PDB entry 6J0B | electron microscopy, 2.90 A resolution | chains a and f of the 24 polymer chains in the assembly

== Chain a (and f) ==
Molecule: Pvc1
From: Photorhabdus asymbiotica subsp. asymbiotica (strain ATCC 43949 / 3105-77)
Notes: chain f of this document is another copy of the same molecule, construct and numbering; everything in this record applies to it too
UniProtKB: B6VNP4 (B6VNP4_PHOAA); residues 1-149 here = UniProt positions 1-149
Amino-acid sequence (149 residues; row label = number of the first residue in the row):
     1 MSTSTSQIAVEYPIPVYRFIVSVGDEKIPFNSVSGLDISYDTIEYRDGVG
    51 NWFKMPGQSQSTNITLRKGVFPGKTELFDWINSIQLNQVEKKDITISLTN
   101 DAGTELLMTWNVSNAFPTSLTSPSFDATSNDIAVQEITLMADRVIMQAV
Unresolved in the structure: 1

== Chain a / chain f interface ==
Residue-residue contacts - 76 pairs, chain a then chain f:
  Gln58(a) with Arg46(f)
  Ser59(a) with Arg46(f), hydrogen bond (backbone-side chain); Trp52(f)
  Gln60(a) with Trp52(f)
  Ser61(a) with Glu44(f), hydrogen bond; Trp52(f)
  Val70(a) with Pro13(f); Ile14(f), hydrogen bond (backbone-backbone); Met108(f), hydrophobic
  Phe71(a) with Glu11(f); Pro13(f), hydrophobic; Met108(f)
  Pro72(a) with Ala9(f); Val10(f); Tyr12(f); Ile14(f), hydrophobic; Leu107(f); Met108(f)
  Lys74(a) with Val10(f), hydrogen bond (side chain-backbone)
  Thr75(a) with Met108(f); Met146(f)
  Phe78(a) with Ile38(f), hydrophobic; Ile145(f), hydrophobic; Met146(f)
  Ile81(a) with Ile38(f), hydrophobic
  Ile84(a) with Tyr40(f), hydrophobic; Pro56(f), hydrophobic
  Leu86(a) with Pro56(f)
  Asn87(a) with Met55(f); Pro56(f)
  Val89(a) with Pro56(f), hydrophobic
  Lys91(a) with Lys54(f), hydrogen bond (side chain-backbone)
  Phe116(a) with Lys54(f); Met55(f); Pro56(f)
  Thr118(a) with Tyr40(f); Thr42(f)
  Ser119(a) with Ile38(f); Ser39(f); Tyr40(f)
  Leu120(a) with Asp37(f); Ile38(f), hydrogen bond (backbone-backbone)
  Thr121(a) with Asp37(f)
  Ser122(a) with Leu36(f); Asp37(f); Trp110(f), hydrogen bond
  Pro123(a) with Trp110(f)
  Ser124(a) with Val16(f); Val33(f)
  Phe125(a) with Phe19(f), hydrophobic; Ser32(f); Val33(f), hydrogen bond (backbone-backbone); Leu36(f), hydrophobic; Ile96(f), hydrophobic; Trp110(f), hydrophobic
  Asp126(a) with Tyr17(f); Phe19(f); Asn31(f); Ser32(f)
  Ala127(a) with Tyr17(f); Phe19(f); Asn31(f), hydrogen bond (backbone-backbone)
  Ser129(a) with Val16(f); Tyr17(f)
  Asp131(a) with Pro15(f); Val16(f), hydrogen bond (backbone-backbone)
  Ile132(a) with Pro13(f), hydrophobic; Ile14(f)
  Ala133(a) with Ile14(f), hydrogen bond (backbone-backbone); Val16(f), hydrophobic
  Gln135(a) with Met146(f), hydrogen bond
  Met140(a) with Thr42(f); Glu44(f); Lys54(f)
  Ala141(a) with Lys54(f)
  Asp142(a) with Lys54(f), salt bridge
Other interface residues (no listed pair), chain a (37 interface residues in all): Gly73, Thr128
Other interface residues (no listed pair), chain f (37 interface residues in all): Gly35, Gly57, Leu98, Val144, Ala148, Val149

== Summary ==
Chain a and chain f each contribute 37 residues to their interface; the contacts include 12 hydrogen bonds and
1 salt bridge. Polar contacts include Asp142(a)-Lys54(f), Ser59(a)-Arg46(f) and Ser61(a)-Glu44(f).
Chain a and chain f are both Pvc1 (Photorhabdus asymbiotica subsp. asymbiotica (strain ATCC 43949 / 3105-77));
the structure, Cryo-EM Structure of an Extracellular Contractile Injection System, PVC sheath-tube complex in
extended state, was determined by electron microscopy (same publication as 6J0C, 6J0F, 6J0M and 6J0N).
